Entry 9FNR (X-ray diffraction, 1.64 A resolution); this record covers chain A.

# Chain A
Name: Streptavidin
From: Streptomyces avidinii
UniProtKB: P22629 (SAV_STRAV); residues 15-159 here correspond to UniProt positions 39-183 (UniProt number = residue number + 24)
Amino-acid sequence (159 residues; row label = number of the first residue in the row):
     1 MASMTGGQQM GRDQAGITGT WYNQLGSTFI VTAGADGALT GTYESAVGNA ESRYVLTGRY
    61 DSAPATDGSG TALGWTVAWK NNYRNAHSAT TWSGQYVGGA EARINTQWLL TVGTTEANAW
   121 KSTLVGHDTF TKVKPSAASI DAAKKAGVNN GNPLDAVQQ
Unresolved in the structure: 1-10, 135-159
Differences from the reference sequence: initiating methionine (1); expression tag (2-14); engineered mutation Val112 (Ser136 in P22629)
Curated features (UniProtKB/Swiss-Prot):
  - motif: Arg59 to Asp61 (Cell attachment site)
  - binding site (biotin): Tyr43, Tyr54, Trp92, Trp108, Trp120
Small-molecule neighbours: A1ICD (N-methyl-N-[(4,4,6,6-tetrahydroxy-4,6-dioxido-1,3,3a,5,6a-tetrahydrothien[3,4-d]imidazol-4-ium-2-yl)methyl]-5-(2,4,4-trihydroxy-2-keto-3,3a,5,6-tetrahydro-1H-thien[3,4-d]imidazol-4-ium-6-yl): Asn23, Ser27, Tyr43, Ser45, Val47, Gly48, Asn49, Ala50, Trp79, Ala86, Ser88, Thr90, Trp92, Trp108, Leu110, Val112, Trp120, Leu124, Asp128

# Overview
Chain A binds compound A1ICD. Curated annotation (UniProt) lists 5 biotin-binding residues.
Chain A is Streptavidin (Streptomyces avidinii); the structure, Artificial metalloenzyme with a nickel-based
1,10-phenanthroline cofactor and streptavidin S112V mutant, was determined by X-ray diffraction together with
9FFJ and 9FOA from the same study.
